6CH7 - chains D and E of the 6 polymer chains in the assembly; structure by X-ray diffraction, 3.80 A resolution.

# Chain D
Name: 35O22 Heavy Chain
Source organism: Homo sapiens
Chain sequence (243 residues; each row starts with the number of its first residue; a row labelled like 72A-72H holds insertion residues (72A, then the next letters in order)):
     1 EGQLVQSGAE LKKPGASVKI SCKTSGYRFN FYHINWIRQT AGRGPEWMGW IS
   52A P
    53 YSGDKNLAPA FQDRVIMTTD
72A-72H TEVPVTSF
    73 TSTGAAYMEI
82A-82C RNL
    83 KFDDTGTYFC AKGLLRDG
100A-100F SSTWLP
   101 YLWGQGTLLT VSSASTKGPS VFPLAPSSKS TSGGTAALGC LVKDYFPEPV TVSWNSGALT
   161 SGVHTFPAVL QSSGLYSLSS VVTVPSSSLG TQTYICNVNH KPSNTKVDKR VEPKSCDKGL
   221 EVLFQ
Unresolved in the structure: 131-136, 215-225

# Chain E
Name: 35O22 Light Chain
Source organism: Homo sapiens
Chain sequence (216 residues; each row starts with the number of its first residue):
     1 QSVLTQSASV SGSLGQSVTI SCTGPNSVCC SHKSISWYQW PPGRAPTLII YEDNERAPGI
    61 SPRFSGYKSY WSAYLTISDL RPEDETTYYC CSYTHNSGCV FGTGTKVSVL GQSKANPSVT
   121 LFPPSSEELQ ANKATLVCLI SDFYPGAVTV AWKADSSPVK AGVETTTPSK QSNNKYAASS
   181 YLSLTPEQWK SHRSYSCQVT HEGSTVEKTV APTECS
Unresolved in the structure: 1, 215-216
Disulfides: Cys91-Cys99

# Chain D / chain E interface
Contacting residue pairs (63):
  Ile37(D) - Trp40(E)  hydrophobic
  Ile37(D) - Phe101(E)  hydrophobic
  Gln39(D) - Trp40(E)  hydrogen bond
  Arg43(D) - Tyr89(E)  hydrogen bond (backbone-side chain)
  Arg43(D) - Thr103(E)
  Arg43(D) - Gly104(E)
  Pro45(D) - Trp40(E)  hydrophobic
  Pro45(D) - Tyr89(E)
  Pro45(D) - Phe101(E)
  Trp47(D) - Gly98(E)
  Trp47(D) - Cys99(E)
  Trp47(D) - Phe101(E)  hydrophobic
  Trp50(D) - Asn96(E)
  Phe91(D) - Arg44(E)
  Phe91(D) - Pro46(E)
  Leu96(D) - Tyr51(E)  hydrophobic
  Leu96(D) - Glu52(E)
  Ser100A(D) - Glu52(E)  hydrogen bond
  Ser100A(D) - His95(E)
  Ser100B(D) - Glu52(E)  hydrogen bond
  Ser100B(D) - Tyr93(E)
  Trp100D(D) - Ser97(E)
  Leu100E(D) - Tyr38(E)
  Leu100E(D) - Tyr51(E)  hydrophobic
  Leu100E(D) - Tyr93(E)
  Pro100F(D) - Tyr38(E)  hydrogen bond (backbone-side chain)
  Pro100F(D) - Leu48(E)
  Tyr101(D) - Tyr51(E)
  Tyr101(D) - Pro58(E)
  Trp103(D) - Tyr38(E)  hydrophobic
  Trp103(D) - Pro46(E)  hydrophobic
  Phe122(D) - Glu127(E)
  Pro123(D) - Ser125(E)
  Pro123(D) - Glu127(E)
  Leu124(D) - Phe122(E)  hydrophobic
  Leu124(D) - Ser125(E)
  Leu124(D) - Val137(E)  hydrophobic
  Ala125(D) - Pro123(E)
  Ala125(D) - Ser125(E)  hydrogen bond (backbone-side chain)
  Ser127(D) - Leu121(E)
  Ser127(D) - Pro123(E)
  Ser127(D) - Val210(E)
  Lys143(D) - Lys133(E)
  Lys143(D) - Thr135(E)
  Asp144(D) - Lys133(E)
  His164(D) - Ser141(E)
  His164(D) - Gln171(E)  hydrogen bond
  Phe166(D) - Ile140(E)
  Phe166(D) - Ala177(E)  hydrophobic
  Phe166(D) - Ala178(E)
  Phe166(D) - Ser179(E)
  Pro167(D) - Ser169(E)
  Val169(D) - Thr166(E)
  Val169(D) - Tyr181(E)  hydrophobic
  Gln171(D) - Glu164(E)
  Gln171(D) - Tyr181(E)
  Gln171(D) - Ser183(E)  hydrogen bond
  Ser172(D) - Glu164(E)  hydrogen bond
  Ser177(D) - Tyr181(E)
  Leu178(D) - Tyr181(E)  hydrogen bond (backbone-side chain)
  Ser179(D) - Tyr181(E)  hydrogen bond (backbone-side chain)
  Val181(D) - Leu139(E)  hydrophobic
  Glu212(D) - Ser126(E)  hydrogen bond
Other interface residues (no listed pair), chain D (41 interface residues in all): Gly44, Glu46, Gly100, Gly104, Pro126, Ala137, Ala168, Leu170
Other interface residues (no listed pair), chain E (49 interface residues in all): Ser36, Gly43, Ala45, Lys106, Thr120, Glu128, Ala131, Thr167, Leu182

# Overview
41 residues of chain D face 49 of chain E across their interface; the contacts include 12 hydrogen bonds.
Polar contacts include Gln39(D)-Trp40(E), Arg43(D)-Tyr89(E) and Pro100F(D)-Tyr38(E).
Chain D is 35O22 Heavy Chain and chain E is 35O22 Light Chain, both from Homo sapiens; the structure, XFEL
crystal structure of a natively-glycosylated BG505 SOSIP.664 HIV-1 Envelope Trimer in complex with the
broadly-neutralizing ..., was determined by X-ray diffraction (same publication as 6CH8, 6CH9 and 6CHB).
